1Y5B - chain T; structure by X-ray diffraction, 1.65 A resolution.

# Chain T
Protein: Trypsin, cationic
Organism: Bos taurus
Notes: EC 3.4.21.4
Reference sequence: P00760 (TRY1_BOVIN); the construct lacks a stretch of the UniProt sequence and is renumbered around it, so the offset changes along the chain: 16-34 = UniProt 21-39; 37-67 = UniProt 40-70; 69-125 = UniProt 71-127; 127-130 = UniProt 128-131; 6 more segments
Amino-acid sequence (223 residues; row label = number of the first residue in the row; note: 10 numbers in that range are skipped by the numbering (no residue carries them; nothing is unmodelled there)):
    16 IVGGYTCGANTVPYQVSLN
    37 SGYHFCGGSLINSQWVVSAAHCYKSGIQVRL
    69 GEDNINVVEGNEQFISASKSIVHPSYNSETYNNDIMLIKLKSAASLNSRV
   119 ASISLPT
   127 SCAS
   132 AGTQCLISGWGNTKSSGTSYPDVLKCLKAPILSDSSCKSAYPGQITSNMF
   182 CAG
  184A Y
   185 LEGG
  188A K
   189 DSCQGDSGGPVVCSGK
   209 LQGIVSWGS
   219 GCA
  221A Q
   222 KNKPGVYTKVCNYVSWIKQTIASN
Construct notes: engineered mutation Glu-97 (Asn99 in P00760), Tyr-99 (Leu101 in P00760)
Cystine bridges: Cys-22/Cys-157, Cys-42/Cys-58, Cys-128/Cys-232, Cys-136/Cys-201, Cys-168/Cys-182, Cys-191/Cys-220
Metal / ion sites: Ca2+: Glu-70, Asn-72, Val-75, Glu-80
Residues lining bound ligands: TL3 (2,5-bis-O-{4-[amino(imino)methyl]phenyl}-1,4:3,6-dianhydro-D-glucitol): His-57, Tyr-99, Asp-189, Ser-190, Cys-191, Gln-192, Ser-195, Val-213, Ser-214, Trp-215, Gly-216, Gly-219, Cys-220, Gly-226, Tyr-228

# In short
Ligands of chain T: compound TL3. The Ca2+ site is built by Glu-70, Asn-72, Val-75 and Glu-80.
Chain T is Trypsin, cationic (Bos taurus); the structure, Dianhydrosugar-based benzamidine, factor Xa specific
inhibitor in complex with bovine trypsin mutant, was determined by X-ray diffraction together with 1Y59, 1Y5A
and 1Y5U from the same study.
